PDB entry 8YW3 | electron microscopy, 2.68 A resolution | chains R and P of the 6 polymer chains in the assembly

== Chain R ==
Protein: Glucagon-like peptide 1 receptor
Organism: Homo sapiens
Reference sequence: P43220 (GLP1R_HUMAN); residues 24-463 here = UniProt positions 24-463
Amino-acid sequence (440 residues; numbered 24 to 463; the number before each row is that of its first residue):
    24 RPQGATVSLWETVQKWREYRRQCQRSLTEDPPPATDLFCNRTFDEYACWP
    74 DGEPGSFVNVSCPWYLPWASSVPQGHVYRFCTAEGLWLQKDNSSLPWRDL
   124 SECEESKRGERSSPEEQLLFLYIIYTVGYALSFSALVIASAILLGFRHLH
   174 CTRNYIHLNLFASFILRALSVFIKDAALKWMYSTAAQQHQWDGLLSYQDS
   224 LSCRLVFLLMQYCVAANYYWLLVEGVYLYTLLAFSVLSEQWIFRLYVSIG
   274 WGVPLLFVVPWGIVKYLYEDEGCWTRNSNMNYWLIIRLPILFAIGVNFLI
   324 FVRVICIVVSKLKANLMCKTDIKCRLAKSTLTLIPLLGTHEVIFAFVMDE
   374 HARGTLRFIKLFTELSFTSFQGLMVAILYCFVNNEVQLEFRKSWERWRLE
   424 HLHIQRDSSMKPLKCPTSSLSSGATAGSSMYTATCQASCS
Not modelled in the structure: 24-27, 130-135, 338-343, 424-463
Cystine bridges: Cys46-Cys71, Cys62-Cys104, Cys85-Cys126, Cys226-Cys296
What the authors report for this chain:
  - mutagenesis - R299A (3.7-fold): decreased signaling with Retatrutide (chain P)
  - mutagenesis - E138R: increased signaling with Retatrutide (chain P)

== Chain P ==
Protein: Retatrutide
Organism: Homo sapiens
Amino-acid sequence (30 residues; row label = number of the first residue in the row):
     1 YAQGTFTSDYSIXLDKKAQAAFIEYLLEGG
Modified positions: Ala2 (alpha-aminoisobutyric acid; AIB); 2ML (2-methylleucine) at position 13; Ala20 (alpha-aminoisobutyric acid; AIB)

== Interface between chain R and chain P ==
Pairs across the interface (63):
  Val30(R) - Asp15(P)
  Val30(R) - Gln19(P)
  Ser31(R) - Asp15(P)
  Ser31(R) - Gln19(P)
  Leu32(R) - Gln19(P)
  Leu32(R) - Phe22(P)  hydrophobic
  Thr35(R) - Gln19(P)  hydrogen bond
  Trp39(R) - Leu26(P)
  Glu68(R) - Leu26(P)
  Glu68(R) - Gly30(P)
  Tyr69(R) - Leu26(P)  hydrophobic
  Tyr69(R) - Leu27(P)  hydrophobic
  Tyr88(R) - Leu26(P)
  Leu89(R) - Ile23(P)  hydrophobic
  Pro90(R) - Gln19(P)
  Trp91(R) - Ile23(P)  hydrophobic
  Arg121(R) - Leu27(P)  hydrogen bond (side chain-backbone)
  Leu123(R) - Leu27(P)  hydrophobic
  Glu138(R) - Tyr10(P)
  Glu138(R) - 2ML_13(P)
  Glu138(R) - Lys17(P)  salt bridge
  Leu141(R) - Phe6(P)
  Leu141(R) - Asp9(P)
  Leu141(R) - Tyr10(P)  hydrophobic
  Leu141(R) - 2ML_13(P)
  Leu142(R) - Tyr10(P)
  Tyr148(R) - Gln3(P)
  Tyr148(R) - Phe6(P)  hydrophobic
  Val194(R) - Gln3(P)
  Lys197(R) - Gln3(P)
  Lys197(R) - Thr7(P)  hydrogen bond
  Leu201(R) - Thr7(P)
  Leu201(R) - Tyr10(P)  hydrophobic
  Lys202(R) - Tyr10(P)
  Tyr205(R) - Ser11(P)  hydrogen bond
  Tyr205(R) - Leu14(P)  hydrophobic
  Tyr205(R) - Asp15(P)
  Gln210(R) - Ala18(P)
  Trp214(R) - Ala21(P)
  Trp214(R) - Phe22(P)
  Trp214(R) - Tyr25(P)  hydrophobic
  Phe230(R) - Thr7(P)
  Met233(R) - Tyr1(P)
  Gln234(R) - Tyr1(P)  hydrogen bond
  Val237(R) - Tyr1(P)  hydrophobic
  Tyr241(R) - Tyr1(P)
  Thr298(R) - Ser8(P)
  Thr298(R) - Ser11(P)  hydrogen bond
  Arg299(R) - Ser8(P)
  Arg299(R) - Ser11(P)  hydrogen bond
  Arg299(R) - Ile12(P)
  Arg299(R) - Asp15(P)  salt bridge
  Asn300(R) - Gly4(P)
  Asn300(R) - Ser8(P)  hydrogen bond (backbone-side chain)
  Trp306(R) - Tyr1(P)
  Trp306(R) - Gly4(P)
  Trp306(R) - Thr5(P)
  Asp372(R) - Thr5(P)  hydrogen bond
  Arg380(R) - Thr5(P)
  Leu384(R) - Thr5(P)
  Glu387(R) - Ala2(P)
  Leu388(R) - Ala2(P)
  Leu388(R) - Gln3(P)
Other interface residues (no listed pair), chain R (48 interface residues in all): Val36, Asp67, Pro137, Leu144, Tyr145, Tyr152, Arg190, Gln211, Ile313, Glu364
Other interface residues (no listed pair), chain P (27 interface residues in all): Ala20, Glu28
Interface features reported in the paper:
  - residue pairs: Leu32(R)-Asp15(P), Trp39(R)-Phe22(P) (pi stacking), Arg299(R)-Asp15(P) (salt bridge), Arg299(R)-Ser11(P) (hydrogen bond), Asn300(R)-Ser8(P) (hydrogen bond), Lys17(P)-Glu138(R) (salt bridge)
  - interface residues, chain P: Tyr1(P), Gln3(P), Phe6(P), Thr7(P), Asp9(P), Lys17(P)

== Summary ==
48 residues of chain R face 27 of chain P across their interface, with 9 hydrogen bonds and 2 salt bridges.
Among the polar pairs are Glu138(R)-Lys17(P), Arg299(R)-Asp15(P) and Thr35(R)-Gln19(P). The paper describes a
contact between Leu32(R) and Asp15(P); pi stacking between Trp39(R) and Phe22(P); salt bridges between
Arg299(R) and Asp15(P) and Lys17(P) and Glu138(R). The paper reports that R299A of chain R reduces signaling
with Retatrutide (chain P); interface residues Tyr1(P), Gln3(P) and Phe6(P) among others.
Here chain R is Glucagon-like peptide 1 receptor and chain P is Retatrutide, both from Homo sapiens. Entry
8YW3 (Cryo-EM structure of the retatrutide-bound human GLP-1R-Gs complex) was determined by electron
microscopy, deposited together with 8YW4 and 8YW5.
